Entry 8WYB (electron microscopy, 3.37 A resolution); this record covers chains A and B of the 8 polymer chains in the assembly.

== Chain A (and B) ==
Name: SIR2-like domain-containing protein
Source organism: Bacillus subtilis
Notes: chain B of this document is another copy of the same molecule, construct and numbering; everything in this record applies to it too
UniProtKB: D4G637 (D4G637_BACNB); numbering as in UniProt (aligned over 1-1005)
Chain sequence (1005 residues; numbered 1 to 1005; the number before each row is that of its first residue):
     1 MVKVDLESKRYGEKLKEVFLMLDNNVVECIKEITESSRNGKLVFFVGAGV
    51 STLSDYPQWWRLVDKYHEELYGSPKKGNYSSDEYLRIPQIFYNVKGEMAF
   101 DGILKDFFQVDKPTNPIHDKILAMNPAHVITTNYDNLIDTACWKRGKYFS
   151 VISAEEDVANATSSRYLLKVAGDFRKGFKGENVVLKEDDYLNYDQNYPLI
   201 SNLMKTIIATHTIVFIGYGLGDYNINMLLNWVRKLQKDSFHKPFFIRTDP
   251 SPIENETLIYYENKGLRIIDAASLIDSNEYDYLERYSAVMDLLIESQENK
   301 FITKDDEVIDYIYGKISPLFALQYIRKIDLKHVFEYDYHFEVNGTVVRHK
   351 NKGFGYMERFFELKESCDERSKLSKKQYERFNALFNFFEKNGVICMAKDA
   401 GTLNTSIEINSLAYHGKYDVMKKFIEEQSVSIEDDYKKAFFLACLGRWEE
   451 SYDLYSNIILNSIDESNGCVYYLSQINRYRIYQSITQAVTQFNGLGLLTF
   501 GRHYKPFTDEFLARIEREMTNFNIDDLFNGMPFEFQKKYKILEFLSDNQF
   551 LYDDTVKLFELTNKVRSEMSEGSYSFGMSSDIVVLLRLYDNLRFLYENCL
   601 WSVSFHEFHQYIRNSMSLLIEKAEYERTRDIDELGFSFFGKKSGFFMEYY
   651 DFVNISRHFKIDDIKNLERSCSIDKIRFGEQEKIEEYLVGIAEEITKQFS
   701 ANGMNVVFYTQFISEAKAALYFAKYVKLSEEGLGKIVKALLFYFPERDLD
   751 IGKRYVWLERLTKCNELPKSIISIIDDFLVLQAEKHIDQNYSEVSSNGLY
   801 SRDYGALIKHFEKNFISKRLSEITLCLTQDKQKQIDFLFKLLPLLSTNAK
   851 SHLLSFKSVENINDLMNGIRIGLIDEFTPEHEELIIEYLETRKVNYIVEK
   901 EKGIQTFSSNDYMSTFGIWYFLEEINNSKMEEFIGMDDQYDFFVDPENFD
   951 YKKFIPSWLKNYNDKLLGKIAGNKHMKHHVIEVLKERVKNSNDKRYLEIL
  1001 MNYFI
Unresolved in the structure: 1-21, 297-303, 366-368, 400-405, 635-643, 787-788, 898-902 (chain B: 1-22, 75-78, 366-368, 400-405, 464-466, 634-643, 898-902)
Differences from the reference sequence: engineered mutation A171 (His in D4G637)
Residues lining bound ligands: NAD (nicotinamide-adenine-dinucleotide): G49, T52, L53, Q58, W60, G77, N78, Y79, Y84, G217, Y218, G219, T248, D249, Y282, Y286
Reported in the primary citation:
  - binding site for NAD: T52, W60, T248, Y282
  - mutagenesis - W59A, D135A, Y282A (about 50%): decreased catalytic activity on NAD
  - mutagenesis - T52A, W60A, T248A: unchanged catalytic activity on NAD
  - mutagenesis - Y282A: decreased catalytic activity with Bacillus phage SPR Tube protein

== Chain A / chain B interface ==
Contacting residue pairs - 140 pairs, chain A then chain B:
  W143(A) - I459(B)
  W143(A) - L460(B)  hydrogen bond (side chain-backbone)
  W143(A) - S462(B)
  W143(A) - I463(B)
  W143(A) - Y471(B)  hydrophobic
  G146(A) - Y471(B)  hydrogen bond (backbone-side chain)
  Y148(A) - Y471(B)  hydrophobic
  Y148(A) - G530(B)
  Y148(A) - M531(B)  hydrophobic
  Y148(A) - P532(B)  hydrophobic
  E155(A) - Q236(B)
  E155(A) - S239(B)
  A159(A) - S239(B)
  N160(A) - H241(B)  hydrogen bond
  A161(A) - F533(B)
  T162(A) - P532(B)
  T162(A) - F533(B)  hydrogen bond (backbone-backbone)
  S163(A) - M531(B)
  S163(A) - F533(B)
  S164(A) - F533(B)
  N196(A) - Q236(B)  hydrogen bond (backbone-side chain)
  L199(A) - A209(B)  hydrophobic
  L199(A) - L235(B)  hydrophobic
  L199(A) - S239(B)
  N202(A) - N202(B)
  N202(A) - K205(B)
  N202(A) - T206(B)  hydrogen bond (backbone-side chain)
  N202(A) - W231(B)
  L203(A) - T206(B)
  K205(A) - N202(B)
  T206(A) - N202(B)  hydrogen bond (side chain-backbone)
  T206(A) - L203(B)
  T206(A) - T206(B)  hydrogen bond
  A209(A) - A159(B)
  A209(A) - L199(B)  hydrophobic
  T210(A) - V158(B)
  T210(A) - Y166(B)
  L235(A) - P198(B)  hydrophobic
  L235(A) - L199(B)  hydrophobic
  Q236(A) - E155(B)  hydrogen bond
  Q236(A) - N196(B)
  S239(A) - E155(B)
  S239(A) - A159(B)
  S239(A) - L199(B)
  H241(A) - A159(B)
  I459(A) - W143(B)  hydrogen bond (backbone-side chain)
  L460(A) - T140(B)
  L460(A) - K144(B)
  S462(A) - W143(B)
  I463(A) - W143(B)
  Y471(A) - W143(B)  hydrogen bond (side chain-backbone)
  Y471(A) - G146(B)
  Q475(A) - W143(B)
  Q475(A) - K144(B)  hydrogen bond (side chain-backbone)
  Q475(A) - R145(B)
  Q475(A) - G146(B)
  R478(A) - K144(B)  hydrogen bond (side chain-backbone)
  R517(A) - P116(B)
  R517(A) - D119(B)  salt bridge
  R517(A) - K120(B)
  E518(A) - D119(B)
  E518(A) - R145(B)
  T520(A) - R145(B)  hydrogen bond (backbone-side chain)
  N521(A) - A123(B)  hydrogen bond (side chain-backbone)
  N521(A) - N125(B)
  N521(A) - R145(B)
  F522(A) - R145(B)
  G530(A) - G146(B)
  G530(A) - K147(B)
  G530(A) - Y148(B)  hydrogen bond (backbone-backbone)
  G530(A) - R165(B)
  M531(A) - G146(B)
  P532(A) - Y148(B)
  F533(A) - T162(B)
  E534(A) - T162(B)  hydrogen bond
  Y552(A) - D553(B)
  Y552(A) - V556(B)
  D553(A) - Y552(B)
  T555(A) - V556(B)
  T555(A) - F559(B)
  V556(A) - Y552(B)
  V556(A) - T555(B)
  V556(A) - V556(B)  hydrophobic
  K557(A) - Y552(B)
  L558(A) - F559(B)  hydrophobic
  F559(A) - T555(B)
  F559(A) - L558(B)  hydrophobic
  F559(A) - F559(B)  hydrophobic
  F559(A) - N614(B)
  E560(A) - Q610(B)
  N563(A) - N614(B)  hydrogen bond
  S567(A) - N666(B)  hydrogen bond
  S570(A) - N666(B)
  S570(A) - R669(B)
  E571(A) - R669(B)
  Q610(A) - E560(B)
  N614(A) - F559(B)
  N614(A) - N563(B)  hydrogen bond
  T628(A) - R987(B)
  T628(A) - N990(B)  hydrogen bond (side chain-backbone)
  R629(A) - R987(B)
  D630(A) - R987(B)  salt bridge
  I631(A) - I955(B)
  I631(A) - S957(B)
  D632(A) - I955(B)
  E633(A) - F907(B)
  E633(A) - I955(B)
  E633(A) - S957(B)
  L634(A) - F907(B)  hydrophobic
  D662(A) - E571(B)
  N666(A) - S567(B)
  N666(A) - S570(B)  hydrogen bond
  R669(A) - E571(B)  salt bridge
  F907(A) - E633(B)
  F954(A) - I631(B)
  I955(A) - I631(B)
  I955(A) - E633(B)
  S957(A) - D632(B)
  K985(A) - M1001(B)
  R987(A) - T628(B)  hydrogen bond (side chain-backbone)
  R987(A) - R629(B)
  R987(A) - D630(B)  salt bridge
  V988(A) - K994(B)  hydrogen bond (backbone-side chain)
  V988(A) - L997(B)  hydrophobic
  K989(A) - K994(B)
  K989(A) - L997(B)
  N990(A) - T628(B)
  S991(A) - D630(B)
  N992(A) - N992(B)
  N992(A) - K994(B)
  K994(A) - V988(B)  hydrogen bond (side chain-backbone)
  K994(A) - K989(B)
  K994(A) - S991(B)
  K994(A) - N992(B)  hydrogen bond
  K994(A) - K994(B)
  Y996(A) - D630(B)
  L997(A) - V988(B)
  L997(A) - K989(B)
  L1000(A) - M1001(B)  hydrophobic
  M1001(A) - K985(B)
Also at the interface, not in a pair above, chain A (98 interface residues in all): K41, K144, K147, E156, V158, R165, Y166, P198, W231, K234, F240, L527, Q549, R566, D663, S670, P956, W958, F1004
Also at the interface, not in a pair above, chain B (84 interface residues in all): E156, S163, S164, T210, F240, Q475, R566, S670, W958, Y996

== Overview ==
The interface between chain A and chain B involves 98 residues on one side and 84 on the other; the contacts
include 26 hydrogen bonds and 4 salt bridges. Polar contacts include R517(A)-D119(B), D630(A)-R987(B) and
R669(A)-E571(B). From the paper: a binding site for NAD at T52(A), W60(A) and T248(A) among others; W59A,
D135A and Y282A of chain A reduce catalytic activity on NAD; 6 substitutions were tested in all.
Chain A and chain B are both SIR2-like domain-containing protein (Bacillus subtilis); the structure, Cryo-EM
structure of DSR2 (H171A)-tube-NAD+ complex, was determined by electron microscopy (same publication as 8WYA,
8WYC, 8WYD, 8WYE and 8WYF).
